PDB entry 9PC3 | electron microscopy, 3.69 A resolution | chains H and K of the 12 polymer chains in the assembly

== Chain H ==
Name: Syntaxin-1A
Organism: Rattus norvegicus
UniProtKB: P32851 (STX1A_RAT); residues 1-267 here = UniProt positions 1-267
Chain sequence (267 residues; numbered 1 to 267; the number before each row is that of its first residue):
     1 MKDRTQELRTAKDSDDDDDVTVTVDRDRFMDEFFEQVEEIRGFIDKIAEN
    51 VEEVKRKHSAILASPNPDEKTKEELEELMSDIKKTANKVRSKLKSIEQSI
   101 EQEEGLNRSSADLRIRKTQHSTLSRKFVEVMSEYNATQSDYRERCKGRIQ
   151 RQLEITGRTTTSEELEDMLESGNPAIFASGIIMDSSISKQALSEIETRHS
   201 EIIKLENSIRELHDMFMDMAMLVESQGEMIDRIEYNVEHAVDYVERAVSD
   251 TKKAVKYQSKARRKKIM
Unresolved in the structure: 1-177, 260-267
Swiss-Prot annotation at these positions:
  - site: K253, A254 (Microbial infection: Cleavage)
  - modified residue (Phosphoserine): S14, S64, S95, S188
  - cross-link (Glycyl lysine isopeptide (Lys-Gly)): K252 (interchain with G-Cter in SUMO), K253 (interchain with G-Cter in SUMO), K256 (interchain with G-Cter in SUMO)

== Chain K ==
Name: Alpha-soluble NSF attachment protein
Organism: Rattus norvegicus
UniProtKB: P54921 (SNAA_RAT); residue numbers follow UniProt; this construct covers 1-295
Chain sequence (296 residues; numbered 0 to 295; the number before each row is that of its first residue; numbering starts at 0):
     0 GMDTSGKQAEAMALLAEAERKVKNSQSFFSGLFGGSSKIEEACEIYARAA
    50 NMFKMAKNWSAAGNAFCQAAQLHLQLQSKHDAATCFVDAGNAFKKADPQE
   100 AINCLMRAIEIYTDMGRFTIAAKHHISIAEIYETELVDVEKAIAHYEQSA
   150 DYYKGEESNSSANKCLLKVAGYAAQLEQYQKAIDIYEQVGTSAMDSPLLK
   200 YSAKDYFFKAALCHFCIDMLNAKLAVQKYEELFPAFSDSRECKLMKKLLE
   250 AHEEQNVDSYTESVKEYDSISRLDQWLTTMLLRIKKTIQGDEEDLR
Unresolved in the structure: 25-37, 289-295
Sequence notes: expression tag (0)

== Interface between chain H and chain K ==
Pairs across the interface - 9 pairs, chain H then chain K:
  N207(H) with S268(K); I269(K), hydrogen bond (side chain-backbone)
  R210(H) with R239(K); I269(K)
  M217(H) with L197(K); S201(K)
  A220(H) with L197(K), hydrophobic
  M221(H) with L198(K), hydrophobic
  E228(H) with S159(K), hydrogen bond
Interface residues without a listed pair, chain K (9 interface residues in all): Y200, S270

== In short ==
Chain H and chain K form an interface of 6 and 9 residues respectively, with 2 hydrogen bonds. Among the polar
pairs are N207(H)-I269(K) and E228(H)-S159(K).
Chain H is Syntaxin-1A and chain K is Alpha-soluble NSF attachment protein, both from Rattus norvegicus; the
structure, 21bin20S complex (NSF-alphaSNAP-2:1 syntaxin-1a:SNAP-25), non-hydrolyzing, class 12, was determined
by electron microscopy (same publication as 9OJR, 9OJU, 9OJZ, 9OK3, 9OK5, 9OKC and 17 further entries).
